3WHQ - chains A and B; structure by X-ray diffraction, 1.85 A resolution.

== Chain A ==
Name: Gamma-glutamyltranspeptidase large chain
Organism: Bacillus subtilis
Notes: EC 2.3.2.2, 3.4.19.13
Reference sequence: P54422 (GGT_BACSU); residues 1-402 here = UniProt positions 1-402
Sequence (418 residues; row label = number of the first residue in the row; numbers below 1 keep their minus sign (Met-15 is residue -15)):
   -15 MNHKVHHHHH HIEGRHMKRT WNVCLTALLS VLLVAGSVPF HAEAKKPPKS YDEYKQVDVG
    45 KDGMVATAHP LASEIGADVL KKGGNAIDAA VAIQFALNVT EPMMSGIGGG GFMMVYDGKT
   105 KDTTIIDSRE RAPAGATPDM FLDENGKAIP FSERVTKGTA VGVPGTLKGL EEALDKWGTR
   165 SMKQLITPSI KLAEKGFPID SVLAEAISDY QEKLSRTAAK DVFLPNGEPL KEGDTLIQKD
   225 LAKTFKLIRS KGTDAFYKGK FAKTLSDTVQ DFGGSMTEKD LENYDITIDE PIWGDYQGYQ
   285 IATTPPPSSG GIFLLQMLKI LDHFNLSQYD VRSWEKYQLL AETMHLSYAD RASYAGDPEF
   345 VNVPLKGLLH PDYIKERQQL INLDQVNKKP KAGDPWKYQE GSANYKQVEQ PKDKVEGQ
Not modelled in the structure: -15 to 36, 397-402
Construct notes: expression tag (-15 to 0)
Curated features (UniProtKB/Swiss-Prot):
  - binding site (L-glutamate): Arg113

== Chain B ==
Name: Gamma-glutamyltranspeptidase small chain
Organism: Bacillus subtilis
Notes: EC 2.3.2.2, 3.4.19.13
Reference sequence: P54422 (GGT_BACSU); residues 403-587 here = UniProt positions 403-587
Sequence (185 residues; numbered 403 to 587; the number before each row is that of its first residue):
   403 TTHFTVADRW GNVVSYTTTI EQLFGTGIMV PDYGVILNNE LTDFDAIPGG ANEVQPNKRP
   463 LSSMTPTILF KDDKPVLTVG SPGGATIISS VLQTILYHIE YGMELKAAVE EPRIYTNSMS
   523 SYRYEDGVPK DVLSKLNGMG HKFGTSPVDI GNVQSISIDH ENGTFKGVAD SSRNGAAIGI
   583 NLKRK
Not modelled in the structure: 587
Curated features (UniProtKB/Swiss-Prot):
  - active site: Thr403 (Nucleophile)
  - binding site (L-glutamate): Thr421, Glu423, Glu442, Asp445, Ser464, Ser465, Gly485, Gly486
From the paper describing this entry:
  - catalytic residues: Thr403

== Chain A / chain B interface ==
Residue-residue contacts - 388 pairs, chain A then chain B:
  Tyr38(A) - Ala578(B)  hydrophobic
  Lys39(A) - Ala578(B)
  Lys39(A) - Ala579(B)  hydrogen bond (backbone-backbone)
  Gln40(A) - Lys508(B)
  Gln40(A) - Gly569(B)
  Gln40(A) - Val570(B)
  Gln40(A) - Ala571(B)  hydrogen bond (backbone-backbone)
  Gln40(A) - Asp572(B)
  Gln40(A) - Ser573(B)
  Gln40(A) - Arg575(B)  hydrogen bond (side chain-backbone)
  Gln40(A) - Asn576(B)
  Gln40(A) - Gly577(B)  hydrogen bond (side chain-backbone)
  Val41(A) - Lys508(B)
  Val41(A) - Lys568(B)
  Val41(A) - Gly569(B)
  Asp42(A) - Lys568(B)
  Asp42(A) - Gly569(B)  hydrogen bond (backbone-backbone)
  Asp42(A) - Ala579(B)
  Asp42(A) - Ile580(B)
  Asp42(A) - Gly581(B)  hydrogen bond (side chain-backbone)
  Val43(A) - Phe567(B)
  Val43(A) - Gly581(B)
  Val43(A) - Asn583(B)
  Gly44(A) - Thr566(B)
  Gly44(A) - Phe567(B)  hydrogen bond (backbone-backbone)
  Gly44(A) - Ile582(B)
  Gly44(A) - Asn583(B)
  Lys45(A) - Gly565(B)
  Lys45(A) - Phe567(B)
  Lys45(A) - Ile582(B)  hydrogen bond (backbone-backbone)
  Lys45(A) - Asn583(B)  hydrogen bond (backbone-side chain)
  Asp46(A) - Asp410(B)
  Asp46(A) - Arg411(B)  hydrogen bond (backbone-backbone)
  Asp46(A) - Phe567(B)
  Asp46(A) - Ile582(B)  hydrogen bond (backbone-backbone)
  Asp46(A) - Asn583(B)
  Asp46(A) - Leu584(B)  hydrogen bond (side chain-backbone)
  Gly47(A) - Ala409(B)
  Gly47(A) - Phe567(B)
  Gly47(A) - Gly581(B)
  Gly47(A) - Ile582(B)  hydrogen bond (backbone-backbone)
  Met48(A) - Val408(B)
  Met48(A) - Ala409(B)  hydrogen bond (backbone-backbone)
  Met48(A) - Ile558(B)
  Met48(A) - Phe567(B)
  Met48(A) - Lys568(B)
  Met48(A) - Gly569(B)
  Met48(A) - Ile580(B)
  Met48(A) - Gly581(B)
  Val49(A) - Thr407(B)
  Val49(A) - Ala578(B)
  Val49(A) - Ala579(B)
  Val49(A) - Ile580(B)  hydrogen bond (backbone-backbone)
  Ala50(A) - Phe406(B)
  Ala50(A) - Thr407(B)  hydrogen bond (backbone-backbone)
  Ala50(A) - Gln556(B)
  Ala50(A) - Val570(B)
  Ala50(A) - Ala578(B)
  Thr51(A) - Phe406(B)
  Thr51(A) - Gln556(B)
  Thr51(A) - Gly577(B)
  Thr51(A) - Ala578(B)  hydrogen bond (backbone-backbone)
  Ala52(A) - Thr404(B)
  Ala52(A) - Asn554(B)
  Ala52(A) - Asn576(B)
  Ala52(A) - Gly577(B)
  Pro54(A) - Asn576(B)
  Pro54(A) - Ala578(B)  hydrophobic
  Ser57(A) - Ala578(B)  hydrogen bond (side chain-backbone)
  Ser57(A) - Ile580(B)
  Glu58(A) - Ile580(B)
  Ala61(A) - Ile580(B)  hydrophobic
  Ala61(A) - Ile582(B)  hydrophobic
  Leu64(A) - Val408(B)  hydrophobic
  Leu64(A) - Ala409(B)
  Leu64(A) - Ile582(B)  hydrophobic
  Lys65(A) - Leu584(B)
  Gly67(A) - Trp412(B)
  Gly68(A) - Trp412(B)
  Asn69(A) - Asp410(B)
  Asn69(A) - Trp412(B)
  Asn69(A) - Asn414(B)
  Ala70(A) - Val408(B)  hydrophobic
  Ala70(A) - Asp410(B)  hydrogen bond (backbone-side chain)
  Ala70(A) - Asn414(B)
  Ala70(A) - Val416(B)
  Ile71(A) - Asn414(B)
  Ala73(A) - Val408(B)  hydrophobic
  Ala74(A) - Phe406(B)
  Ala74(A) - Val416(B)  hydrophobic
  Ile77(A) - Phe406(B)  hydrophobic
  Ile77(A) - Val408(B)  hydrophobic
  Gln78(A) - Phe406(B)
  Gln78(A) - Tyr418(B)
  Gln78(A) - Thr420(B)  hydrogen bond
  Leu81(A) - Thr404(B)
  Leu81(A) - Phe406(B)  hydrophobic
  Glu85(A) - Thr404(B)  hydrogen bond
  Glu85(A) - Arg575(B)  salt bridge
  Pro86(A) - Ile422(B)
  Pro86(A) - Ile438(B)
  Met87(A) - Ile422(B)
  Met87(A) - Gln424(B)
  Met87(A) - Leu425(B)
  Met87(A) - Phe426(B)  hydrogen bond (backbone-backbone)
  Met88(A) - Thr403(B)  hydrogen bond (backbone-backbone)
  Met88(A) - Thr404(B)
  Met88(A) - Thr420(B)
  Met88(A) - Thr421(B)
  Met88(A) - Ile422(B)  hydrogen bond (backbone-backbone)
  Met88(A) - Leu425(B)  hydrophobic
  Met88(A) - Arg575(B)
  Ser89(A) - Thr404(B)
  Ser89(A) - Thr420(B)
  Ser89(A) - Thr421(B)
  Gly90(A) - Ile422(B)
  Ile91(A) - Val437(B)  hydrophobic
  Gly92(A) - Ile422(B)
  Gly92(A) - Val437(B)
  Gly92(A) - Ile438(B)
  Gly92(A) - Asn440(B)  hydrogen bond (backbone-side chain)
  Gly93(A) - Thr421(B)
  Gly93(A) - Ile422(B)
  Gly94(A) - Thr420(B)
  Gly94(A) - Thr421(B)  hydrogen bond (backbone-backbone)
  Gly95(A) - Thr419(B)
  Gly95(A) - Thr420(B)
  Phe96(A) - Ser417(B)
  Phe96(A) - Tyr418(B)
  Phe96(A) - Thr419(B)  hydrogen bond (backbone-backbone)
  Phe96(A) - Ser464(B)
  Phe96(A) - Met466(B)  hydrophobic
  Phe96(A) - Pro468(B)
  Met97(A) - Ser417(B)
  Met97(A) - Tyr418(B)  hydrophobic
  Met98(A) - Val415(B)
  Met98(A) - Val416(B)
  Met98(A) - Ser417(B)  hydrogen bond (backbone-backbone)
  Met98(A) - Pro468(B)
  Met98(A) - Ile470(B)  hydrophobic
  Val99(A) - Val415(B)
  Tyr100(A) - Gly413(B)
  Tyr100(A) - Asn414(B)
  Tyr100(A) - Val415(B)  hydrogen bond (backbone-backbone)
  Tyr100(A) - Phe472(B)  hydrophobic
  Tyr100(A) - Pro477(B)
  Asp101(A) - Asn414(B)
  Gly102(A) - Trp412(B)
  Gly102(A) - Gly413(B)
  Gly102(A) - Asn414(B)
  Thr107(A) - Phe472(B)
  Asp111(A) - Arg461(B)  salt bridge
  Arg113(A) - Glu442(B)  salt bridge
  Arg113(A) - Asp445(B)  salt bridge
  Arg113(A) - Arg461(B)
  Arg113(A) - Pro462(B)  hydrogen bond (side chain-backbone)
  Arg113(A) - Leu463(B)  hydrogen bond (side chain-backbone)
  Arg113(A) - Ser464(B)
  Arg113(A) - Met466(B)
  Glu114(A) - Asn440(B)
  Glu114(A) - Glu442(B)
  Glu114(A) - Arg461(B)
  Glu114(A) - Pro462(B)
  Arg115(A) - Asn459(B)  hydrogen bond (side chain-backbone)
  Arg115(A) - Lys460(B)
  Arg115(A) - Arg461(B)
  Ala116(A) - Leu443(B)  hydrophobic
  Ala116(A) - Gln457(B)
  Ala116(A) - Asn459(B)  hydrogen bond (backbone-backbone)
  Ala116(A) - Lys460(B)  hydrogen bond (backbone-backbone)
  Pro117(A) - Leu443(B)
  Pro117(A) - Pro458(B)
  Pro117(A) - Asn459(B)
  Ala118(A) - Pro458(B)
  Ala120(A) - Pro458(B)
  Thr121(A) - Val456(B)
  Pro122(A) - Pro450(B)
  Pro122(A) - Val456(B)
  Pro122(A) - Gln457(B)
  Met124(A) - Val456(B)  hydrophobic
  Phe125(A) - Leu443(B)
  Phe125(A) - Val456(B)  hydrophobic
  Leu126(A) - Ala448(B)
  Leu126(A) - Pro450(B)
  Ala132(A) - Ala448(B)  hydrophobic
  Phe135(A) - Gln424(B)
  Phe135(A) - Thr444(B)
  Arg138(A) - Thr444(B)
  Arg138(A) - Ala448(B)
  Val139(A) - Gln424(B)
  Val139(A) - Thr428(B)
  Val139(A) - Asn441(B)
  Val139(A) - Thr444(B)
  Thr140(A) - Thr428(B)
  Lys141(A) - Thr428(B)
  Thr143(A) - Leu443(B)
  Ala144(A) - Asn440(B)
  Ala144(A) - Asn441(B)
  Ala144(A) - Glu442(B)  hydrogen bond (backbone-backbone)
  Ala144(A) - Leu443(B)  hydrogen bond (backbone-backbone)
  Ala144(A) - Thr444(B)
  Val145(A) - Thr428(B)
  Val145(A) - Asn440(B)
  Val145(A) - Leu443(B)
  Gly146(A) - Asn440(B)  hydrogen bond (backbone-side chain)
  Gly146(A) - Leu443(B)
  Pro148(A) - Asn440(B)
  Thr150(A) - Thr420(B)
  Leu154(A) - Tyr418(B)
  Asp184(A) - Asn576(B)
  Ser185(A) - Asn576(B)  hydrogen bond
  Val186(A) - Asn576(B)
  Ala190(A) - Phe426(B)  hydrophobic
  Ile191(A) - Phe426(B)  hydrophobic
  Tyr194(A) - Leu425(B)  hydrophobic
  Tyr194(A) - Phe426(B)  hydrophobic
  Lys197(A) - Gln424(B)
  Lys197(A) - Leu425(B)  hydrogen bond (side chain-backbone)
  Lys197(A) - Gly427(B)  hydrogen bond (side chain-backbone)
  Lys197(A) - Thr428(B)
  Leu198(A) - Phe426(B)  hydrophobic
  Thr201(A) - Gly429(B)  hydrogen bond (side chain-backbone)
  Thr201(A) - Ile430(B)
  Thr201(A) - Met431(B)
  Ala202(A) - Met431(B)
  Ala203(A) - Gly429(B)
  Ala203(A) - Met431(B)
  Val206(A) - Met431(B)  hydrophobic
  Phe207(A) - Phe426(B)  hydrophobic
  Phe207(A) - Met431(B)  hydrophobic
  Phe207(A) - Ile438(B)  hydrophobic
  Asp224(A) - Asp434(B)
  Asp224(A) - Tyr435(B)
  Asp224(A) - Gly436(B)
  Leu225(A) - Tyr435(B)
  Leu225(A) - Gly436(B)
  Leu225(A) - Val437(B)  hydrophobic
  Lys227(A) - Asp434(B)  hydrogen bond (side chain-backbone)
  Lys227(A) - Tyr435(B)
  Thr228(A) - Tyr435(B)  hydrogen bond (side chain-backbone)
  Leu231(A) - Tyr435(B)  hydrophobic
  Lys244(A) - Tyr435(B)
  Phe245(A) - Val432(B)  hydrophobic
  Phe245(A) - Tyr435(B)  hydrophobic
  Phe245(A) - Val437(B)  hydrophobic
  Thr248(A) - Val432(B)
  Thr248(A) - Pro433(B)
  Thr248(A) - Tyr435(B)
  Leu249(A) - Val432(B)  hydrophobic
  Leu249(A) - Leu439(B)  hydrophobic
  Thr252(A) - Ile430(B)
  Thr252(A) - Pro433(B)
  Val253(A) - Leu439(B)  hydrophobic
  Phe256(A) - Ile430(B)  hydrophobic
  Thr271(A) - Arg461(B)
  Trp277(A) - Phe472(B)  hydrophobic
  Tyr280(A) - Ile497(B)  hydrophobic
  Tyr280(A) - Leu498(B)
  Tyr280(A) - Ile501(B)  hydrophobic
  Tyr280(A) - Glu502(B)
  Gln281(A) - Ile501(B)
  Gln281(A) - Glu502(B)
  Gly282(A) - Lys473(B)
  Tyr283(A) - Phe472(B)
  Tyr283(A) - Lys473(B)  hydrogen bond
  Tyr283(A) - Val478(B)  hydrophobic
  Tyr283(A) - Ile501(B)
  Gln284(A) - Leu471(B)
  Gln284(A) - Phe472(B)  hydrogen bond (backbone-backbone)
  Ile285(A) - Thr469(B)
  Ile285(A) - Ile470(B)
  Ile285(A) - Leu471(B)  hydrophobic
  Ala286(A) - Thr469(B)
  Ala286(A) - Ile470(B)  hydrogen bond (backbone-backbone)
  Ala286(A) - Phe472(B)  hydrophobic
  Thr287(A) - Thr467(B)
  Thr287(A) - Pro468(B)
  Thr287(A) - Thr469(B)  hydrogen bond
  Thr288(A) - Met466(B)  hydrogen bond (side chain-backbone)
  Thr288(A) - Thr467(B)
  Thr288(A) - Pro468(B)
  Pro291(A) - Arg461(B)
  Pro291(A) - Leu463(B)
  Pro291(A) - Ser464(B)  hydrogen bond (backbone-backbone)
  Ser292(A) - Ser464(B)
  Ser292(A) - Met466(B)  hydrogen bond (side chain-backbone)
  Ser293(A) - Leu463(B)
  Ser293(A) - Ser464(B)  hydrogen bond (backbone-backbone)
  Ser293(A) - Ser465(B)
  Ser293(A) - Ile490(B)
  Gly294(A) - Thr467(B)
  Gly294(A) - Ile490(B)
  Phe297(A) - Ile490(B)
  Leu298(A) - Thr467(B)
  Leu298(A) - Thr469(B)
  Leu298(A) - Ile490(B)
  Leu298(A) - Val493(B)  hydrophobic
  Leu298(A) - Leu494(B)  hydrophobic
  Met301(A) - Ile490(B)  hydrophobic
  Met301(A) - Leu494(B)  hydrophobic
  Leu302(A) - Leu494(B)  hydrophobic
  Leu302(A) - Ile497(B)  hydrophobic
  Leu305(A) - Leu494(B)  hydrophobic
  Asn309(A) - Glu502(B)  hydrogen bond
  Leu310(A) - Glu502(B)  hydrogen bond (backbone-side chain)
  Leu310(A) - Tyr503(B)  hydrogen bond (backbone-side chain)
  Ser311(A) - Glu502(B)  hydrogen bond (backbone-side chain)
  Ser311(A) - Tyr503(B)
  Tyr313(A) - Tyr503(B)  hydrogen bond (backbone-side chain)
  Asp314(A) - Tyr503(B)
  Val315(A) - Tyr499(B)  hydrophobic
  Val315(A) - Tyr503(B)  hydrophobic
  Val315(A) - Glu513(B)
  Arg316(A) - Glu513(B)  salt bridge
  Arg316(A) - Pro514(B)
  Arg316(A) - Gly529(B)
  Arg316(A) - Pro531(B)
  Arg316(A) - Val534(B)
  Trp318(A) - Val534(B)
  Trp318(A) - Lys537(B)
  Trp318(A) - Leu538(B)
  Trp318(A) - Met541(B)  hydrophobic
  Lys320(A) - Tyr499(B)  hydrogen bond
  Lys320(A) - Tyr503(B)
  Tyr321(A) - Ile516(B)
  Tyr321(A) - Val530(B)
  Tyr321(A) - Pro531(B)
  Tyr321(A) - Val534(B)  hydrophobic
  Tyr321(A) - Leu538(B)  hydrophobic
  Gln322(A) - Leu538(B)
  Gln322(A) - Met541(B)
  Gln322(A) - His543(B)  hydrogen bond
  Leu324(A) - Gln495(B)
  Leu324(A) - Leu498(B)  hydrophobic
  Leu324(A) - Tyr499(B)
  Ala325(A) - Thr518(B)
  Ala325(A) - His543(B)
  Glu326(A) - His543(B)  salt bridge
  Met328(A) - Ser491(B)
  Met328(A) - Gln495(B)
  Met328(A) - Ile516(B)
  Met328(A) - Tyr517(B)  hydrophobic
  Met328(A) - Thr518(B)
  His329(A) - Thr518(B)  hydrogen bond
  His329(A) - Asn519(B)
  His329(A) - Ser520(B)  hydrogen bond (side chain-backbone)
  His329(A) - Met521(B)
  His329(A) - Tyr524(B)
  Tyr332(A) - Ala487(B)  hydrogen bond (side chain-backbone)
  Tyr332(A) - Ile490(B)
  Tyr332(A) - Ser491(B)  hydrogen bond
  Tyr332(A) - Tyr517(B)
  Tyr332(A) - Thr518(B)
  Tyr332(A) - Asn519(B)
  Tyr338(A) - Ala453(B)
  Ala339(A) - Ala453(B)
  Ala339(A) - Asn454(B)
  Ala339(A) - Leu463(B)
  Gly340(A) - Ala453(B)
  Gly340(A) - Leu463(B)
  Asp341(A) - Lys460(B)
  Asp341(A) - Arg461(B)  salt bridge
  Glu343(A) - Arg461(B)  salt bridge
  Phe344(A) - Pro458(B)
  Phe344(A) - Asn459(B)
  Phe344(A) - Lys460(B)
  Val345(A) - Ala453(B)
  Val345(A) - Lys460(B)
  Leu367(A) - Met541(B)
  Asp368(A) - Met541(B)
  Val370(A) - Met541(B)
  Val370(A) - His543(B)
  Asn371(A) - Met521(B)
  Lys372(A) - Met521(B)
  Lys372(A) - Met541(B)  hydrogen bond (side chain-backbone)
  Lys372(A) - Gly542(B)
  Pro374(A) - Met521(B)
  Tyr389(A) - Gly451(B)
  Tyr389(A) - Gly452(B)
  Tyr389(A) - Ala453(B)
  Lys390(A) - Gly451(B)  hydrogen bond (backbone-backbone)
  Lys390(A) - Gly452(B)
  Val392(A) - Ile449(B)  hydrophobic
  Val392(A) - Pro450(B)
  Gln394(A) - Asp447(B)
  Gln394(A) - Ala448(B)
  Gln394(A) - Ile449(B)
  Pro395(A) - Ile449(B)
Other interface residues (no listed pair), chain A (167 interface residues in all): His53, Lys103, Asp123, Leu187, Gly295, Ser317, Arg335, Ser337, Pro342, Gln369, Glu393
Other interface residues (no listed pair), chain B (129 interface residues in all): His405, Glu423, Phe446, Asp475, Thr488, Met505, Ser557

== Overview ==
167 residues of chain A face 129 of chain B across their interface, with 64 hydrogen bonds and 8 salt bridges.
Polar contacts include Glu85(A)-Arg575(B), Asp111(A)-Arg461(B) and Arg113(A)-Glu442(B). From UniProt:
L-glutamate-binding residue Arg113(A) on chain A; active-site residue Thr403(B) and 8 L-glutamate-binding
residues on chain B. The paper reports the catalytic residue Thr403(B).
Chain A is Gamma-glutamyltranspeptidase large chain and chain B is Gamma-glutamyltranspeptidase small chain,
both from Bacillus subtilis; the structure, Crystal structure of gamma-glutamyltranspeptidase from Bacillus
subtilis (crystal soaked for 0 min. in acivicin soln. ), was determined by X-ray diffraction (same publication
as 3WHR and 3WHS).
